PDB entry 2VR0 | X-ray diffraction, 2.80 A resolution | chains A and B of the 6 polymer chains in the assembly

# Chain A (and B)
Protein: Cytochrome C nitrite reductase, catalytic subunit nfra
Organism: Desulfovibrio vulgaris
Notes: EC 1.7.2.2; chain B of this document is another copy of the same molecule, construct and numbering; everything in this record applies to it too
Reference sequence: Q72EF3 (Q72EF3_DESVH); residue numbers follow UniProt; this construct covers 1-524
Chain sequence (524 residues; each row starts with the number of its first residue):
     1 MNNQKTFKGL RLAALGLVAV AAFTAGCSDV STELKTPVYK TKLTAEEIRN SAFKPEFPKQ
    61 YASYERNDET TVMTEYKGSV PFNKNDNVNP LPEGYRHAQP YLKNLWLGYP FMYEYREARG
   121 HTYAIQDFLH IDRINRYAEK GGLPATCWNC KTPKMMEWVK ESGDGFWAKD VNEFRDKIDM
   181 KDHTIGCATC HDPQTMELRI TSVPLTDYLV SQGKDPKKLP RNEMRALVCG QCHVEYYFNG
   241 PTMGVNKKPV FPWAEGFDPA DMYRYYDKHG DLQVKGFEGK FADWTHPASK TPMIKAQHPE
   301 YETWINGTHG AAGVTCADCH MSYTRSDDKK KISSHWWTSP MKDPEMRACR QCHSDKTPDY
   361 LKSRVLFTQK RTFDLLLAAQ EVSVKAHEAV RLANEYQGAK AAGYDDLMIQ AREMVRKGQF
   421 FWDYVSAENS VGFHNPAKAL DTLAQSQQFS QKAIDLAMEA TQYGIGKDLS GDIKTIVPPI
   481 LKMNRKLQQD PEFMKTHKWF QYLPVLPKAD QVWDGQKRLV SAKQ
Not modelled in the structure: 1-25, 521-524 (chain B: 1-24, 523-524)
Ion coordination: Ca2+ site 1: G78, E117, A118 (together with heme c); heme c Fe (6 sites), coordinated by H121, K151, H191, H233, H309, H320, K331, H335, H353, H434; Ca2+ site 2: E235, Y236, K295, Q297
Residues lining bound ligands:
  - heme c (HEC), molecule 1: Y39, F53, F57, Q60, Y61, Y64, G186, C187, C190, H191, M196, L198, R221, R225, V228, A317, M321, Y323, I332, S333, H335, W337
  - heme c (HEC), molecule 2: T74, K77, G78, E117, A118, C229, H233, E300, Y301, W304, H309, V314, T315, C316, C319, H320, S339, P340, M341, V365, Q369, N429, S430, F433, H434
  - heme c (HEC), molecule 3: G78, S79, A118, R119, G120, H121, Y123, A124, D127, C150, K151, I185, T189, C190, V228, C229, Q231, C232, H233, C316, H320, M321, W337, T338, K342
  - heme c (HEC), molecule 4: Y115, R116, A118, D127, F128, I131, R133, I134, L143, T146, C147, N149, C150, K151, Q231, C232, H233, V234, Y236, F238, F251, H298, A427, N429
  - heme c (HEC), molecule 5: R225, D318, S322, Y323, T324, R325, K331, R347, Q351
  - heme c (HEC), molecule 6: T308, H309, A312, V314, D318, C319, P340, M346, A348, C349, C352, H353, L361, R364, V365, F433, P436
  - heme c (HEC), molecule 7: T308, H353, K356

# Chain A / chain B interface
Contacting residue pairs - 48 pairs, chain A then chain B:
  N306(A) - R364(B)  hydrogen bond (backbone-side chain)
  N306(A) - F367(B)
  G307(A) - R364(B)
  T308(A) - R364(B)
  A311(A) - Y360(B)
  A311(A) - R364(B)
  A312(A) - K356(B)
  A312(A) - Y360(B)  hydrogen bond (backbone-side chain)
  K356(A) - A312(B)
  Y360(A) - A311(B)  hydrogen bond (side chain-backbone)
  Y360(A) - A312(B)  hydrogen bond (side chain-backbone)
  R364(A) - N306(B)  hydrogen bond (side chain-backbone)
  R364(A) - G307(B)
  R364(A) - T308(B)
  R364(A) - A311(B)
  F367(A) - N306(B)
  F367(A) - N435(B)
  R371(A) - D258(B)  salt bridge
  R371(A) - A437(B)
  R371(A) - K438(B)
  R371(A) - D441(B)  salt bridge
  L375(A) - A444(B)  hydrophobic
  L375(A) - Q448(B)
  A378(A) - Q448(B)
  K385(A) - D455(B)  salt bridge
  N435(A) - F367(B)
  A437(A) - F367(B)  hydrophobic
  A437(A) - L440(B)
  L440(A) - A437(B)
  D441(A) - R371(B)  salt bridge
  A444(A) - L375(B)  hydrophobic
  Q447(A) - A444(B)
  Q447(A) - Q448(B)
  Q448(A) - L375(B)
  Q448(A) - A378(B)
  Q448(A) - Q447(B)  hydrogen bond
  Q451(A) - Q451(B)
  D455(A) - K385(B)  salt bridge
  M458(A) - Y463(B)  hydrophobic
  E459(A) - S470(B)
  Y463(A) - M458(B)  hydrophobic
  Y463(A) - G466(B)  hydrogen bond (side chain-backbone)
  Y463(A) - K467(B)
  Y463(A) - S470(B)  hydrogen bond
  G466(A) - Y463(B)  hydrogen bond (backbone-side chain)
  K467(A) - Y463(B)
  S470(A) - E459(B)
  S470(A) - Y463(B)  hydrogen bond
Also at the interface, not in a pair above, chain A (31 interface residues in all): D258, K438, L469
Also at the interface, not in a pair above, chain B (31 interface residues in all): L469

# In short
Chain A and chain B each contribute 31 residues to their interface; the contacts include 10 hydrogen bonds and
5 salt bridges. Polar pairs include R371(A)-D258(B), R371(A)-D441(B) and K385(A)-D455(B). Bound to chain A: 7
copies of heme c.
Chain A and chain B are both Cytochrome C nitrite reductase, catalytic subunit nfra (Desulfovibrio vulgaris);
the structure, Crystal structure of cytochrome c nitrite reductase NrfHA complex bound to the HQNO inhibitor,
was determined by X-ray diffraction.
